PDB entry 7BVH | X-ray diffraction, 3.30 A resolution | chains A and C of the 4 polymer chains in the assembly

[Chain A]
Name: Integral membrane indolylacetylinositol arabinosyltransferase EmbC
From: Mycolicibacterium smegmatis MC2 155
Notes: EC 2.4.2.34
UniProt: I7FMU5 (I7FMU5_MYCS2); residue numbers follow UniProt; this construct covers 1-692, 694-949, 951-1074
Amino-acid sequence (1113 residues; numbered -12 to 1100 plus 2 insertion-coded residues; 2 numbers in that range are skipped by the numbering (no residue carries them; nothing is unmodelled there); the number before each row is that of its first residue; numbers below 1 keep their minus sign (Met-12 is residue -12)):
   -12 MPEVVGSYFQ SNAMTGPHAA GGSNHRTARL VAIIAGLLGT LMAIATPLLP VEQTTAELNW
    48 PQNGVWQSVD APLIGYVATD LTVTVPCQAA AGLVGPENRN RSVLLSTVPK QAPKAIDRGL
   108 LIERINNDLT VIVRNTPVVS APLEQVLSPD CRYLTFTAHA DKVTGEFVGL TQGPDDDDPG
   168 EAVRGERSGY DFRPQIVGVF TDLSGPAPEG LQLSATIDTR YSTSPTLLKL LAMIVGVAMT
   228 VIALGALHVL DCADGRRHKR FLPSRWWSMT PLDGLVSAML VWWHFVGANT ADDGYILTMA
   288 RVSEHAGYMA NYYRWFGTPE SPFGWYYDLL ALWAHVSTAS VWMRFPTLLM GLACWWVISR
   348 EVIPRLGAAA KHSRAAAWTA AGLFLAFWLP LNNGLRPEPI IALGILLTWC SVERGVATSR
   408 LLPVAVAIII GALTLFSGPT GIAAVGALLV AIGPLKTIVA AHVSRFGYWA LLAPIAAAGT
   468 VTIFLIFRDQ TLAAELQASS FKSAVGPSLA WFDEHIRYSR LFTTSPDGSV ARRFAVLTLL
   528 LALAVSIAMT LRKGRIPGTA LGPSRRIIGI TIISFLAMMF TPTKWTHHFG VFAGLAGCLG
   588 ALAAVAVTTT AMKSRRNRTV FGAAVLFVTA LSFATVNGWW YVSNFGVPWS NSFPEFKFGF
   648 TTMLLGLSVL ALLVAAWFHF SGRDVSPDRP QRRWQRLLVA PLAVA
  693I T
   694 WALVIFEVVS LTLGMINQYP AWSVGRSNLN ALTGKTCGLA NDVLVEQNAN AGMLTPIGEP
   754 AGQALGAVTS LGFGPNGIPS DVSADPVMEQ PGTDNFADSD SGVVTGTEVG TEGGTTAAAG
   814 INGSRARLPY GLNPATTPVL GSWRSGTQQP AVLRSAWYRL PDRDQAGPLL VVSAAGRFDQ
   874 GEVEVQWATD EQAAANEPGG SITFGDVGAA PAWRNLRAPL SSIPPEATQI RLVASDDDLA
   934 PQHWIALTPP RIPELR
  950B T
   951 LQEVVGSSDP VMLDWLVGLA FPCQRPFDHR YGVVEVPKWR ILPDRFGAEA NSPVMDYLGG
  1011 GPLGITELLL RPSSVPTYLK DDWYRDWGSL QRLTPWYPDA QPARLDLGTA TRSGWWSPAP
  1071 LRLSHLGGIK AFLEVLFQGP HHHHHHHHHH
Disordered / not traced: -12 to 9, 780-810, 1076-1100
Disulfide bonds: Cys730-Cys973
Differences from the reference sequence: initiating methionine (-12); expression tag (-11 to 0, 1075-1100)
Metal / ion sites: Ca2+: Asp929, Asp931, His936
Small-molecule neighbours:
  - alpha-D-arabinofuranose (BXY), molecule 1: Asp279, Tyr282, Asn298, Trp302, Glu307, Tyr314, Arg383, Pro426, Trp572, His574, Trp627, Trp965, Val1004
  - alpha-D-arabinofuranose (BXY), molecule 2: Met536, Arg539, Lys540, Ala598, Met599, Lys600, Ser601, Asn604
Reported in the primary citation:
  - binding site for alpha-D-arabinofuranose: Tyr282, Asn298, Trp302, Glu307, Tyr314, Trp572, Trp965, Val1004
  - catalytic residues: Asp279
  - binding site for phosphate ion: Arg383, Thr570, Trp572, His574, His575
  - mutagenesis - H574A (122.0 +/- 44.0 uM), H575A (137.0 +/- 63.0 uM): decreased binding to DPA
  - mutagenesis - R383A, T570S: abolished binding to DPA
  - mutagenesis - R383A, T570S, H574A, H575A: abolished catalytic activity

[Chain C]
Name: Meromycolate extension acyl carrier protein
From: Mycolicibacterium smegmatis MC2 155
UniProt: A0R0B3 (ACPM_MYCS2); residues 1-99 here = UniProt positions 1-99
Amino-acid sequence (99 residues; numbered 1 to 99; the number before each row is that of its first residue):
     1 MAATQEEIIA GLAEIIEEVT GIEPSEVTPE KSFVDDLDID SLSMVEIAVQ TEDKYGVKIP
    61 DEDLAGLRTV GDVVAYIQKL EEENPEAAAA LREKFAADQ
Disordered / not traced: 1-2, 87-99

[How chain A and chain C interact]
Residue-residue contacts (30; chain A residue first):
  Arg243(A) - Ala48(C)
  Arg243(A) - Glu52(C)  salt bridge
  Arg243(A) - Ile59(C)  hydrogen bond (side chain-backbone)
  Arg244(A) - Glu62(C)  salt bridge
  Arg244(A) - Leu64(C)
  Arg247(A) - Ser41(C)  hydrogen bond (backbone-side chain)
  Phe248(A) - Asp40(C)
  Phe248(A) - Ser41(C)
  Phe248(A) - Leu42(C)  hydrophobic
  Arg352(A) - Leu42(C)
  Arg352(A) - Glu46(C)  salt bridge
  Ala355(A) - Gly21(C)
  Ala355(A) - Ile22(C)
  Lys358(A) - Asp38(C)  salt bridge
  Lys358(A) - Asp40(C)
  His359(A) - Asp38(C)  salt bridge
  Arg401(A) - Leu42(C)
  Ala404(A) - Leu42(C)  hydrophobic
  Ala404(A) - Val45(C)
  Ala404(A) - Glu46(C)  hydrogen bond (backbone-backbone)
  Ala404(A) - Val49(C)
  Thr405(A) - Leu42(C)
  Thr405(A) - Val45(C)
  Ser406(A) - Val49(C)
  Arg542(A) - Glu17(C)  salt bridge
  Gly545(A) - Gly21(C)
  Thr546(A) - Gly21(C)
  Ala547(A) - Glu18(C)
  Ala547(A) - Val19(C)
  Leu548(A) - Glu18(C)  hydrogen bond (backbone-backbone)
Interface residues without a listed pair, chain A (25 interface residues in all): Leu249, Pro351, Gly354, Glu400, Val403, Ala448, Pro544, Gly549
Interface residues without a listed pair, chain C (23 interface residues in all): Thr20, Leu37, Asp53, Lys58, Pro60, Ala65
The authors on this interface:
  - specific contacts: Arg247(A)-Ser41(C) (backbone contact)

[Overview]
25 residues of chain A and 23 residues of chain C are in contact; the contacts include 4 hydrogen bonds and 6
salt bridges. Among the polar pairs are Arg243(A)-Glu52(C), Arg244(A)-Glu62(C) and Arg352(A)-Glu46(C). The
paper describes a backbone contact between Arg247(A) and Ser41(C). The paper reports the catalytic residue
Asp279(A); R383A, T570S and H574A of chain A, among others, abolish catalytic activity.
Chain A is Integral membrane indolylacetylinositol arabinosyltransferase EmbC and chain C is Meromycolate
extension acyl carrier protein, both from Mycolicibacterium smegmatis MC2 155; the structure, Crystal
structure of arabinosyltransferase EmbC2-AcpM2 complex from Mycobacterium smegmatis complexed with
di-arabinose, was determined by X-ray diffraction (same publication as 7BVC, 7BVE, 7BVF and 7BVG).
